9G5J - chains A and E; structure by X-ray diffraction, 2.00 A resolution.

# Chain A
Name: ATLF-like domain-containing protein
Organism: Geobacillus thermodenitrificans NG80-2
UniProtKB: A4INY2 (A4INY2_GEOTN); residue numbers follow UniProt; this construct covers 27-235
Sequence (230 residues; numbered 6 to 235; the number before each row is that of its first residue):
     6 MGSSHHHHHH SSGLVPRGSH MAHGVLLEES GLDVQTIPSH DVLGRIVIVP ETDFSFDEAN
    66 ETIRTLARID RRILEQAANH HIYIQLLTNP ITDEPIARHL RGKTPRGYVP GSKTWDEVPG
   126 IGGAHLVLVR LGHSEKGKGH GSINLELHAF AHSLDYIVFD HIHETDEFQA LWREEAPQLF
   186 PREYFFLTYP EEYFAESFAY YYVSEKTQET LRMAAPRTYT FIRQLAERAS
Unresolved in the structure: 6-27
Construct notes: initiating methionine (6); expression tag (7-26); engineered mutation A154 (Glu in A4INY2), F190 (Tyr in A4INY2)
Ion coordination: Zn2+: H153, H157, E197 (shared with P4(E) of chain E)
Reported in the primary citation:
  - conformationally variable residues (helix shift, loop rearrangement, side-chain flip): I101, Y113, Y161, F190, F191
  - specificity-determining residues: F191
  - binding site for Ace-glu-pro-leu-pro-pro-pro-pro-NH2 (chain E): L105, P110, R111, Y113, W120, V123, I126, G127, G128, H145, G146, L150, H153, H157, Y161, F190, F191, E196, E197
  - contacts within the chain: I101-L131 (hydrophobic contact), I101-L133 (hydrophobic contact), R111-E196, R111-E197 (hydrogen bond)
  - specificity-determining residues: H104, Y161 (from molecular simulation)
  - mutagenesis - E154A/Y190F (less than 1%): decreased catalytic activity

# Chain E
Name: Ace-glu-pro-leu-pro-pro-pro-pro-NH2
Sequence (9 residues; each row starts with the number of its first residue; numbering starts at 0):
     0 XEPLPPPPX
Modified / non-standard residues: ACE (acetyl group) at position 0; NH2 (amino group) at position 8
Ion coordination: Zn2+: P4 (shared with H153(A), H157(A), E197(A) of chain A)

# Chain A / chain E interface
Contacting residue pairs (39; chain A residue first):
  P110(A) - P4(E)  hydrophobic
  R111(A) - L3(E)
  R111(A) - P4(E)
  Y113(A) - P4(E)  hydrophobic
  Y113(A) - P5(E)  hydrogen bond (side chain-backbone)
  Y113(A) - P6(E)  hydrogen bond (side chain-backbone)
  Y113(A) - P7(E)
  W120(A) - P2(E)
  W120(A) - L3(E)
  W120(A) - P4(E)  hydrophobic
  V123(A) - P5(E)
  G125(A) - P5(E)
  I126(A) - P2(E)  hydrophobic
  I126(A) - L3(E)
  G127(A) - E1(E)
  G127(A) - P2(E)
  G127(A) - L3(E)  hydrogen bond (backbone-backbone)
  G128(A) - ACE_0(E)
  G128(A) - E1(E)
  H145(A) - P5(E)
  H145(A) - P6(E)
  H145(A) - NH2_8(E)
  G146(A) - P6(E)  hydrogen bond (backbone-backbone)
  G146(A) - P7(E)
  G146(A) - NH2_8(E)
  S147(A) - P6(E)
  L150(A) - P5(E)  hydrophobic
  H153(A) - P4(E)  hydrogen bond (side chain-backbone)
  H153(A) - P5(E)
  H153(A) - P6(E)
  H157(A) - L3(E)
  H157(A) - P4(E)  hydrogen bond (side chain-backbone)
  Y161(A) - E1(E)
  Y161(A) - L3(E)  hydrophobic
  F190(A) - P5(E)
  F190(A) - P6(E)  hydrophobic
  F190(A) - P7(E)
  F191(A) - P6(E)  hydrophobic
  E197(A) - P4(E)
Interface residues without a listed pair, chain A (24 interface residues in all): L105, A129, Y189, E196, E201

# Summary
Chain A and chain E form an interface of 24 and 9 residues respectively; the contacts include 6 hydrogen
bonds. Among the polar pairs are Y113(A)-P5(E), Y113(A)-P6(E) and H153(A)-P4(E). From the paper: a binding
site for Ace-glu-pro-leu-pro-pro-pro-pro-NH2 (chain E) at L105(A), P110(A) and R111(A) among others;
E154A/Y190F of chain A reduce catalytic activity.
Chain A is ATLF-like domain-containing protein (Geobacillus thermodenitrificans NG80-2) and chain E is
Ace-glu-pro-leu-pro-pro-pro-pro-NH2; the structure, Structure of the PRO-PRO endopeptidase (PPEP-3) E153A
Y189F in complex with substrate peptide Ac-EPLPPPP-NH2 from Geobacillus ..., was determined by X-ray
diffraction (same publication as 9G3T and 9G0J).
